Entry 4QGV (X-ray diffraction, 1.73 A resolution); this record covers chain B.

# Chain B
Molecule: Cellular retinoic acid-binding protein 2
Organism: Homo sapiens
Reference sequence: P29373 (RABP2_HUMAN); residues 1-137 here correspond to UniProt positions 2-138 (UniProt number = residue number + 1)
Amino-acid sequence (137 residues; each row starts with the number of its first residue):
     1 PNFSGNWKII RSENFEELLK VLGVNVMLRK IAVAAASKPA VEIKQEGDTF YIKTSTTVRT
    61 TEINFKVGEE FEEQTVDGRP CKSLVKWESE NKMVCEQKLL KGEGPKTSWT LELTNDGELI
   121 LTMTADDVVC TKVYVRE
Sequence notes: engineered mutation Leu-111 (Arg112 in P29373), Lys-132 (Arg133 in P29373)
Swiss-Prot annotation at these positions:
  - motif: Lys-20 to Lys-30 (Nuclear localization signal)
  - cross-link: Lys-101 (Glycyl lysine isopeptide (Lys-Gly) (interchain with G-Cter in SUMO))

# In short
Chain B is Cellular retinoic acid-binding protein 2 (Homo sapiens); the structure, Crystal structure of the
R132K:R111L mutant of Cellular Retinoic Acid Binding ProteinII complexed with a synthetic ..., was determined
by X-ray diffraction together with 4QGW, 4QGX and 3FEP from the same study.
